8X3U - chain B; structure by X-ray diffraction, 2.58 A resolution.

# Chain B
Protein: Glycosyl transferase
Organism: Thermosynechococcus vestitus (strain NIES-2133 / IAM M-273 / BP-1)
UniProt: Q8DIJ4 (Q8DIJ4_THEVB); residues 1-358 here = UniProt positions 1-358
Amino-acid sequence (361 residues; each row starts with the number of its first residue; numbers below 1 keep their minus sign (Gly-2 is residue -2)):
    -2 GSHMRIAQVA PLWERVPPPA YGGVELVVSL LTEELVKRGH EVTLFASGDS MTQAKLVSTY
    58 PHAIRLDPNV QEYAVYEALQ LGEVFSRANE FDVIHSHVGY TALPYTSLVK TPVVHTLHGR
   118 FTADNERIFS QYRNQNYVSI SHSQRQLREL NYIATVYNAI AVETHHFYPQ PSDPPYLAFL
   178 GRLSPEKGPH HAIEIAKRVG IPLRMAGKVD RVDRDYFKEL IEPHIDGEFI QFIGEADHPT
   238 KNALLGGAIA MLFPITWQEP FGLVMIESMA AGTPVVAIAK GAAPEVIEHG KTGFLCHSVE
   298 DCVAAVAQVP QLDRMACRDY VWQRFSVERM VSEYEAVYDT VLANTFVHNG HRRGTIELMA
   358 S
Disordered / not traced: -2 to -1, 343-358
Differences from the reference sequence: expression tag (-2 to 0)
Small-molecule neighbours: UDP (uridine-5'-diphosphate): Ala17, Tyr18, Gly19, Gly20, Leu23, Leu177, Gly178, Arg179, Lys184, Ala203, Gly204, Lys205, Glu232, Ala233, Lys238, Trp254, Glu256, Gly259, Leu260, Val261, Glu264

# Summary
Bound to chain B: UDP.
Chain B is Glycosyl transferase (Thermosynechococcus vestitus (strain NIES-2133 / IAM M-273 / BP-1)); the
structure, tll1591 with alpha_glucan 3sugar, was determined by X-ray diffraction (same publication as 8X3Q).
